Entry 8ZHF (electron microscopy, 5.26 A resolution (low resolution: residue-level contacts below are approximate; hydrogen-bond / salt-bridge calls are withheld)); this record covers chains B and I of the 18 polymer chains in the assembly.

Chain B (and I):
Name: Spike glycoprotein, Fibritin, Expression Tag
From: Severe acute respiratory syndrome coronavirus 2
Notes: chain I of this document is another copy of the same molecule, construct and numbering; everything in this record applies to it too
Reference sequence: chimeric construct of P0DTC2, A0A346FJN8: residues 11-1208 from P0DTC2 (SPIKE_SARS2) positions 11-1208 (same numbers); residues 1211-1237 from A0A346FJN8 positions 458-484 (UniProt number = residue number - 753)
Chain sequence (1278 residues; numbered 11 to 1288; the number before each row is that of its first residue):
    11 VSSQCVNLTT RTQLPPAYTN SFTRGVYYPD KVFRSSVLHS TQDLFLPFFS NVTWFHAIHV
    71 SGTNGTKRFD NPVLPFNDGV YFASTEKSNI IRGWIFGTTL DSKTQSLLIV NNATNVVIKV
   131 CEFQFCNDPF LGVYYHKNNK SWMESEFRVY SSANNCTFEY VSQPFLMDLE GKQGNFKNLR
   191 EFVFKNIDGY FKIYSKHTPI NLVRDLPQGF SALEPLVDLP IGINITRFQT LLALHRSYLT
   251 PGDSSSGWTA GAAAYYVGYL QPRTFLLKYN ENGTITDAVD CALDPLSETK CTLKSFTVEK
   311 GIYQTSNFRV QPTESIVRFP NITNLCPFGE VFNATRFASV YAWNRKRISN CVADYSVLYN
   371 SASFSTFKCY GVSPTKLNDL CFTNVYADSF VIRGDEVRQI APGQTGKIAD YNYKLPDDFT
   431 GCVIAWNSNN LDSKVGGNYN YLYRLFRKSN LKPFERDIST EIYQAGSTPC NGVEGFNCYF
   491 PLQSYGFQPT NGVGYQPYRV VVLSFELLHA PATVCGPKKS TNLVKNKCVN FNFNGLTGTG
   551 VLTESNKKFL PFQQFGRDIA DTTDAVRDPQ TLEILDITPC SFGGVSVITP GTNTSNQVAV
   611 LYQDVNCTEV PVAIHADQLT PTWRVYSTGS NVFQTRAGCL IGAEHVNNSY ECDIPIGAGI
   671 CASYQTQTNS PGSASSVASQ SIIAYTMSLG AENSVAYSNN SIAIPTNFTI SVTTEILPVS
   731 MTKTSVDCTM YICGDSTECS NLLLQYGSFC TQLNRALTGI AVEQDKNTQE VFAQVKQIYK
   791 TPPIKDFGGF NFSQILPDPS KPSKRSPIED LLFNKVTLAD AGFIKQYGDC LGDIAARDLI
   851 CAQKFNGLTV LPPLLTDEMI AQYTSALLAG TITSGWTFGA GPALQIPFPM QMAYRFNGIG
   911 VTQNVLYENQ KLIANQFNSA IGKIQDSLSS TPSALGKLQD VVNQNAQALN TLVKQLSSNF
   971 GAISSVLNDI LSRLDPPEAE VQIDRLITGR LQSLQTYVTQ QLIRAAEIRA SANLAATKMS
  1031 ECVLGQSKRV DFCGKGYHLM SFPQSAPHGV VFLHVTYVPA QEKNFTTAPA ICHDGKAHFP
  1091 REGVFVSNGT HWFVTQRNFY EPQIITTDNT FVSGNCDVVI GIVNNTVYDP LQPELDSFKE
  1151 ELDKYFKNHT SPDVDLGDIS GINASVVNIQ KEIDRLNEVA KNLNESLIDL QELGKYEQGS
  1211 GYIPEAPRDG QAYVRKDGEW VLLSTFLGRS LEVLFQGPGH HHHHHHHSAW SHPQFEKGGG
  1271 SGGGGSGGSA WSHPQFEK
Not modelled in the structure: 11-13, 71-75, 471-491, 618-640, 677-688, 828-851, 941-943, 1147-1288 (chain I: 11-13, 71-75, 618-640, 677-688, 828-851, 941-943, 1147-1288)
Construct notes: conflict G682 (Arg in P0DTC2), S683 (Arg in P0DTC2), S685 (Arg in P0DTC2), P817 (Phe in P0DTC2), P892 (Ala in P0DTC2), P899 (Ala in P0DTC2), P942 (Ala in P0DTC2); variant P986 (Lys in P0DTC2), P987 (Val in P0DTC2); linker (1209-1210)
Disulfide bonds: C15-C136, C131-C166, C291-C301, C336-C361, C379-C432, C391-C525, C538-C590, C617-C649, C662-C671, C738-C760, C743-C749, C1032-C1043, C1082-C1126
Covalently attached groups: N-acetylglucosamine (NAG) linked to N61, N122, N165, N234, N282, N331, N343, N616, N657, N709, N717, N801, N1074, N1098, N1134
Curated features (UniProtKB/Swiss-Prot):
  - region: N280 to C301 (Putative superantigen), R403 to D405 (Integrin-binding motif), N448 to F456 (Immunodominant HLA epitope recognized by the CD8+), P681, A684 (Putative superantigen), S816 to Y837 (Fusion peptide 1), K835 to F855 (Fusion peptide 2), D1163 to E1202 (Heptad repeat 2)
  - site: R815, S816 (Cleavage)
  - glycosylation: N17 (N-linked (GlcNAc...) (complex) asparagine), N61 (N-linked (GlcNAc...) (hybrid) asparagine), N74 (N-linked (GlcNAc...) (complex) asparagine), N122 (N-linked (GlcNAc...) (hybrid) asparagine), N149 (N-linked (GlcNAc...) (complex) asparagine), N165 (N-linked (GlcNAc...) (complex) asparagine), N234 (N-linked (GlcNAc...) (high mannose) asparagine), N282 (N-linked (GlcNAc...) (complex) asparagine), T323 (O-linked (GalNAc) threonine), S325 (O-linked (HexNAc...) serine), N331 (N-linked (GlcNAc...) (complex) asparagine), N343 (N-linked (GlcNAc...) (complex) asparagine), N603 (N-linked (GlcNAc...) (hybrid) asparagine), N616 (N-linked (GlcNAc...) (complex) asparagine), N657 (N-linked (GlcNAc...) (complex) asparagine), T676 (O-linked (GlcNAc...) threonine), T678 (O-linked (GlcNAc...) threonine), N709 (N-linked (GlcNAc...) (high mannose) asparagine), N717 (N-linked (GlcNAc...) (hybrid) asparagine), N801 (N-linked (GlcNAc...) (hybrid) asparagine) and 6 more in UniProt
What the authors report for this chain:
  - mutagenesis - S371L, S373P, S375F: decreased binding to R1-26
  - mutagenesis - S371L/S375F, S371L/S373P, S373P/S375F: abolished binding to R1-26

Interface between chain B and chain I:
Pairs across the interface (8):
  Y351(B) - S477(I)
  I468(B) - G476(I)
  I468(B) - S477(I)
  S469(B) - A475(I)
  T470(B) - Q474(I)
  T470(B) - A475(I)
  T470(B) - G476(I)
  T470(B) - S477(I)

Overview:
The chain B/chain I interface involves 4 residues from each chain. Covalently linked N-acetylglucosamine: at
N61(B), N122(B), N165(B), N234(B), N282(B) and N331(B) and 9 more. The paper reports that S371L, S373P and
S375F of chain B reduce binding to R1-26; S371L/S375F, S371L/S373P and S373P/S375F of chain B abolish binding
to R1-26.
Chain B and chain I are both Spike glycoprotein, Fibritin, Expression Tag (Severe acute respiratory syndrome
coronavirus 2); the structure, SARS-CoV-2 spike trimer (6P) in complex with R1-26 Fab, head-to-head aggregate,
was determined by electron microscopy (same publication as 8ZHD and 8ZHE).
